Entry 8J6I (electron microscopy, 2.92 A resolution); this record covers chains B and G of the 5 polymer chains in the assembly.

== Chain B ==
Molecule: Guanine nucleotide-binding protein G(I)/G(S)/G(T) subunit beta-1
Source organism: Homo sapiens
UniProtKB: P62873 (GBB1_HUMAN); numbering as in UniProt (aligned over 2-340)
Chain sequence (339 residues; numbered 2 to 340; the number before each row is that of its first residue):
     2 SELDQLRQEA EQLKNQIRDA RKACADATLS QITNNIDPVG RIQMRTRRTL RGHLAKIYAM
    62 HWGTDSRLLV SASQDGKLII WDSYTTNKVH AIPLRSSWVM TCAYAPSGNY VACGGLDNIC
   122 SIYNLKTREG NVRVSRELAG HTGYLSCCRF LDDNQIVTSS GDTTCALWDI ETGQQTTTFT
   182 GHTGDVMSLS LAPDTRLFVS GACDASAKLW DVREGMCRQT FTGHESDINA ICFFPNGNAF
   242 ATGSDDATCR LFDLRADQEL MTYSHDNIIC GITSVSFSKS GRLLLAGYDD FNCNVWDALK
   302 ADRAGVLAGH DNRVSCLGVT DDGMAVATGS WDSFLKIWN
Curated features (UniProtKB/Swiss-Prot):
  - modified residue: Ser2 (N-acetylserine), His266 (Phosphohistidine)
  - natural variant: Leu30 (L30F: In MRD42; uncertain significance), Arg52 (R52G: In MRD42), Gly64 (G64V: In MRD42), Asp76 (D76E: In MRD42; D76G: In MRD42), Gly77 (G77S: In MRD42), Lys78 (K78R: In MRD42), Ile80 (I80N: In MRD42; I80T: In MRD42), His91 (H91R: In MRD42; uncertain significance), Ala92 (A92T: In MRD42), Pro94 (P94S: In MRD42), Leu95 (L95P: In MRD42), Arg96 (R96L: In MRD42), 5 further natural variant entries in UniProt
Cystine bridges: Cys121-Cys149

== Chain G ==
Molecule: Guanine nucleotide-binding protein G(I)/G(S)/G(O) subunit gamma-2
Source organism: Homo sapiens
UniProtKB: P59768 (GBG2_HUMAN); residue numbers follow UniProt; this construct covers 8-63
Chain sequence (56 residues; row label = number of the first residue in the row):
     8 SIAQARKLVE QLKMEANIDR IKVSKAAADL MAYCEAHAKE DPLLTPVPAS ENPFRE

== How chain B and chain G interact ==
Contacting residue pairs - 46 pairs, chain B then chain G:
  Leu14(B) - Leu19(G)  hydrophobic
  Cys25(B) - Val30(G)
  Asp27(B) - Val30(G)
  Asp27(B) - Ser31(G)  hydrogen bond
  Ala28(B) - Val30(G)
  Leu30(B) - Ala34(G)  hydrophobic
  Ile33(B) - Met38(G)
  Thr34(B) - Met38(G)
  Arg49(B) - Phe61(G)  hydrogen bond (side chain-backbone)
  Ser84(B) - Phe61(G)
  Tyr85(B) - Pro60(G)
  Tyr85(B) - Phe61(G)  hydrophobic
  Trp211(B) - Gln18(G)
  Met217(B) - Gln18(G)
  Cys218(B) - Gln18(G)
  Cys218(B) - Glu22(G)  hydrogen bond
  Arg219(B) - Glu22(G)
  Arg219(B) - Ile25(G)
  Gln220(B) - Glu22(G)
  Gln220(B) - Ile25(G)
  Thr221(B) - Glu22(G)  hydrogen bond (backbone-side chain)
  Phe235(B) - Leu37(G)  hydrophobic
  Pro236(B) - Tyr40(G)
  Asn237(B) - Tyr40(G)
  Asp254(B) - Ala33(G)
  Arg256(B) - Ile28(G)
  Arg256(B) - Asp36(G)  salt bridge
  Ala257(B) - Ile28(G)
  Ala257(B) - Val30(G)  hydrophobic
  Asp258(B) - Arg27(G)  salt bridge
  Gln259(B) - Val30(G)
  Ser279(B) - Asp48(G)  hydrogen bond
  Lys280(B) - Glu47(G)
  Lys280(B) - Asp48(G)
  Ser281(B) - Tyr40(G)
  Ser281(B) - His44(G)
  Ser281(B) - Asp48(G)  hydrogen bond
  Ser281(B) - Leu51(G)
  Arg283(B) - Leu51(G)
  Leu284(B) - Leu51(G)  hydrophobic
  Gly324(B) - Pro49(G)
  Gly324(B) - Leu50(G)
  Met325(B) - Pro49(G)  hydrophobic
  Ala326(B) - Phe61(G)  hydrophobic
  Val327(B) - Leu50(G)  hydrophobic
  Asn340(B) - Asn59(G)  hydrogen bond
Also at the interface, not in a pair above, chain B (43 interface residues in all): Leu7, Ile18, Val40, Arg48, Leu261, Gly282, Leu300, Asp323, Ile338
Also at the interface, not in a pair above, chain G (27 interface residues in all): Ala12, Ala23, Lys29, Cys41

== Overview ==
The interface between chain B and chain G involves 43 residues on one side and 27 on the other; the contacts
include 7 hydrogen bonds and 2 salt bridges. Polar pairs include Arg256(B)-Asp36(G), Asp258(B)-Arg27(G) and
Asp27(B)-Ser31(G).
Here chain B is Guanine nucleotide-binding protein G(I)/G(S)/G(T) subunit beta-1 and chain G is Guanine
nucleotide-binding protein G(I)/G(S)/G(O) subunit gamma-2, both from Homo sapiens. Entry 8J6I (Cryo-EM
structure of thehydroxycarboxylic acid receptor 2-Gi protein complex bound MK-6892) was determined by electron
microscopy (same publication as 8J6L and 8J6J).
